2XQL - chains A and C of the 10 polymer chains in the assembly; structure by electron microscopy, 19.50 A resolution (very low resolution: no residue pairs are listed; an interface is given only as per-side residue counts).

[Chain A (and C)]
Protein: Histone H2A-IV
Organism: Gallus gallus
Notes: chain C of this document is another copy of the same molecule, construct and numbering; everything in this record applies to it too
UniProt: P02263 (H2A4_CHICK); residues 15-105 here correspond to UniProt positions 16-106 (UniProt number = residue number + 1)
Sequence (91 residues; each row starts with the number of its first residue):
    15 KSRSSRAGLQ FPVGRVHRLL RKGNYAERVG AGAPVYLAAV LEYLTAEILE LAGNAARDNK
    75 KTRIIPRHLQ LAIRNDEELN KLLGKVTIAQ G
UniProt features mapped onto this chain:
  - modified residue: Lys-36 (N6-(2-hydroxyisobutyryl)lysine), Lys-74 (N6-(2-hydroxyisobutyryl)lysine), Lys-75 (N6-(2-hydroxyisobutyryl)lysine), Lys-95 (N6-(2-hydroxyisobutyryl)lysine), Lys-99 (N6-glutaryllysine), Gln-104 (N5-methylglutamine)
  - cross-link: Lys-15 (Glycyl lysine isopeptide (Lys-Gly) (interchain with G-Cter in ubiquitin))
From the paper describing this entry:
  - self-association interface (contacts with another copy of this molecule): Asn-89 to Leu-93

[Interface between chain A and chain C]
At this resolution (20 A) residue pairs are not listed: 10 residues of chain A and 13 of chain C lie at the interface.

[In short]
10 residues of chain A and 13 residues of chain C are in contact. The paper reports a self-association
interface involving Asn-89(A).
Chain A and chain C are both Histone H2A-IV (Gallus gallus); the structure, Fitting of the H2A-H2B histones in
the electron microscopy map of the complex Nucleoplasmin:H2A-H2B histones (1:5), was determined by electron
microscopy.
